5T5M - chains B and F of the 6 polymer chains in the assembly; structure by X-ray diffraction, 2.50 A resolution.

== Chain B ==
Molecule: Tungsten formylmethanofuran dehydrogenase subunit fwdB
Organism: Methanothermobacter wolfeii
Notes: EC 1.2.99.5
Sequence (432 residues; row label = number of the first residue in the row):
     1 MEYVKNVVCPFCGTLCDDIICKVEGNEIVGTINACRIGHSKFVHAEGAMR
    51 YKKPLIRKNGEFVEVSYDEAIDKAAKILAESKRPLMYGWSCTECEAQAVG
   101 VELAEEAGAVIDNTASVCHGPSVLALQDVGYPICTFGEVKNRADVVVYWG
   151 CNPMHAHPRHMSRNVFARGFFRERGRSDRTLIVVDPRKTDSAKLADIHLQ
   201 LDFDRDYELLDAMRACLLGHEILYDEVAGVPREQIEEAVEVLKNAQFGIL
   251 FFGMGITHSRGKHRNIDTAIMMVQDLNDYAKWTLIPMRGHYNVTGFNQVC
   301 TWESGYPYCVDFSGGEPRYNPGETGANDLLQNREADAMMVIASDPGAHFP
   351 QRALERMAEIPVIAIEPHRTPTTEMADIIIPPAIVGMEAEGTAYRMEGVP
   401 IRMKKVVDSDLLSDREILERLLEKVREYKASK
Disordered / not traced: 430-432
Bound ions: 4Fe-4S cluster Fe: Cys9, Cys12, Cys16, Cys35; K+: Ser40, Val43 (shared with 1 residue of chain D); tungsten ion: Cys118 (together with hydrosulfuric acid, molybdopterin guanosine dinucleotide); Mg2+ site 1: Glu138 (shared with 1 residue of chain A); Mg2+ site 2: Gly305 (shared with 2 residues of chain A)
Residues lining bound ligands:
  - hydrosulfuric acid (H2S): Thr114, Cys118, Gly289, His290, Val293
  - molybdopterin guanosine dinucleotide (MGD; 2-amino-5,6-dimercapto-7-methyl-3,7,8a,9-tetrahydro-8-oxa-1,3,9,10-tetraaza-anthracen-4-one guanosine dinucleotide), molecule 1: Phe11, Cys12, Ile37, Cys118, Trp149, Gly150, Cys151, Asn152, His155, Ala156, His157, Val184, Asp185, Pro186, Arg187, Thr189, Leu201, Phe203, Asp204, Asp206, Gly253, Met254, Gly255, Ser259, Gly289, His290
  - molybdopterin guanosine dinucleotide (MGD), molecule 2: Lys41, Cys91, Thr92, Thr114, Val117, Cys118, Met254, His258, His290, Tyr291, Ile341, Ala342, Ser343, Asp344, Pro345, His348, Ile365, Glu366, Pro367, His368, Thr370, Pro382, Ala383, Ile384, Val385, Asp414
  - 4Fe-4S cluster (SF4): Cys9, Phe11, Cys12, Thr14, Leu15, Cys16, Ile19, Ala34, Cys35, Gly38, Pro158, Arg159

== Chain F ==
Molecule: Tungsten formylmethanofuran dehydrogenase subunit fwdF
Organism: Methanothermobacter wolfeii
Sequence (349 residues; row label = number of the first residue in the row):
     1 METTEVIEGKNITVERTGEENRRLIFQDCLCAVCGLCGEICPVSAIEVNP
    51 TGAMVRTEQEKSKIAIDENKCVLCGMCSSICPFQALDLQIDGTSIKELAE
   101 YPKIIKSAEIDDETCIQCKACETACPQDAITITRELPERKDLVTGEIEID
   151 KDTCIYCGMCEEMCPVDAIEIDHQTPSSASPVVATDIRVDEDKCVHCGIC
   201 KRICPVDAIMQVCRICPYGEYEIKTPEVTGTSYIDPELCVNCGWCQEICP
   251 VDAATVTKPFEGELIIDQDTCQACETCVMVCPCNVLSFPKPEKPGEKTTK
   301 LHKDERFCIYCGACERSCPVTAITVKRNRINTTPIRSKAWKNAFDSLLK
Disordered / not traced: 1, 215-220
Bound ions: 4Fe-4S cluster Fe site 1: Cys31, Cys34, Cys37, Cys81; 4Fe-4S cluster Fe site 2: Cys41, Cys71, Cys74, Cys77; 4Fe-4S cluster Fe site 3: Cys115, Cys118, Cys121, Cys249; 4Fe-4S cluster Fe site 4: Cys125, Cys239, Cys242, Cys245; 4Fe-4S cluster Fe site 5: Cys154, Cys157, Cys160, Cys204; 4Fe-4S cluster Fe site 6: Cys164, Cys194, Cys197, Cys200; 4Fe-4S cluster Fe site 7: Cys271, Cys274, Cys277, Cys318; 4Fe-4S cluster Fe site 8: Cys281, Cys308, Cys311, Cys314
Residues lining bound ligands:
  - 4Fe-4S cluster (SF4), molecule 1: Leu24, Cys41, Pro42, Val43, Ala45, Ile46, Cys71, Val72, Leu73, Cys74, Gly75, Met76, Cys77
  - 4Fe-4S cluster (SF4), molecule 2: Phe26, Cys31, Ala32, Val33, Cys34, Gly35, Leu36, Cys37, Cys81, Phe83, Ala85, Leu86
  - 4Fe-4S cluster (SF4), molecule 3: Ala108, Cys125, Pro126, Ala129, Ile130, Ile234, Cys239, Val240, Asn241, Cys242, Gly243, Trp244, Cys245, Val256
  - 4Fe-4S cluster (SF4), molecule 4: Ile110, Cys115, Ile116, Gln117, Cys118, Lys119, Ala120, Cys121, Ile132, Cys249, Pro250, Val251, Ala253
  - 4Fe-4S cluster (SF4), molecule 5: Ile147, Cys164, Pro165, Val166, Ala168, Ile169, Val189, Cys194, Val195, His196, Cys197, Gly198, Ile199, Cys200, Gln211
  - 4Fe-4S cluster (SF4), molecule 6: Cys154, Ile155, Tyr156, Cys157, Gly158, Met159, Cys160, Ile171, Ile187, Cys204, Pro205, Val206, Ala208, Ile209
  - 4Fe-4S cluster (SF4), molecule 7: Leu264, Cys281, Pro282, Cys283, Val285, Leu286, Cys308, Ile309, Tyr310, Cys311, Gly312, Ala313, Cys314, Val325
  - 4Fe-4S cluster (SF4), molecule 8: Cys271, Gln272, Ala273, Cys274, Glu275, Thr276, Cys277, Leu301, Cys318, Val320, Ala322, Ile323

== Chain B / chain F interface ==
Pairs across the interface (22; chain B residue first):
  Asp144(B) with Lys290(F), salt bridge
  Arg168(B) with Gln272(F), hydrogen bond (side chain-backbone)
  Phe170(B) with Lys297(F), hydrogen bond (backbone-side chain)
  Phe171(B) with Gly295(F)
  Arg172(B) with Lys290(F); Pro291(F)
  Glu173(B) with Thr298(F); Lys300(F)
  Arg174(B) with Ala273(F); Phe288(F); Pro289(F), hydrogen bond (side chain-backbone); Thr298(F), hydrogen bond; Thr299(F), hydrogen bond (side chain-backbone); Lys300(F), hydrogen bond (side chain-backbone)
  Ser177(B) with Ala273(F); Glu275(F), hydrogen bond; Phe288(F)
  Asp178(B) with Lys290(F)
  Gln246(B) with Pro291(F), hydrogen bond (side chain-backbone); Glu292(F); Lys293(F); Pro294(F)

== In short ==
The interface between chain B and chain F involves 10 residues on one side and 15 on the other; the contacts
include 8 hydrogen bonds and 1 salt bridge. Polar contacts include Asp144(B)-Lys290(F), Arg168(B)-Gln272(F)
and Phe170(B)-Lys297(F).
Here chain B is Tungsten formylmethanofuran dehydrogenase subunit fwdB and chain F is Tungsten
formylmethanofuran dehydrogenase subunit fwdF, both from Methanothermobacter wolfeii. Entry 5T5M
(Tungsten-containing formylmethanofuran dehydrogenase from methanothermobacter wolfeii, trigonal form at 2.5
A) was determined by X-ray diffraction (same publication as 5T5I and 5T61).
